PDB entry 8KIE | electron microscopy, 2.50 A resolution | chains a and j of the 4 polymer chains in the assembly

# Chain a
Molecule: 23S rRNA (partial)
Organism: Escherichia coli
Sequence (2904 nucleotides; numbered 122 to 3025; the number before each row is that of its first residue):
   122 GGUUAAGCGA CUAAGCGUAC ACGGUGGAUG CCCUGGCAGU CAGAGGCGAU GAAGGACGUG
   182 CUAAUCUGCG AUAAGCGUCG GUAAGGUGAU AUGAACCGUU AUAACCGGCG AUUUCCGAAU
   242 GGGGAAACCC AGUGUGUUUC GACACACUAU CAUUAACUGA AUCCAUAGGU UAAUGAGGCG
   302 AACCGGGGGA ACUGAAACAU CUAAGUACCC CGAGGAAAAG AAAUCAACCG AGAUUCCCCC
   362 AGUAGCGGCG AGCGAACGGG GAGCAGCCCA GAGCCUGAAU CAGUGUGUGU GUUAGUGGAA
   422 GCGUCUGGAA AGGCGCGCGA UACAGGGUGA CAGCCCCGUA CACAAAAAUG CACAUGCUGU
   482 GAGCUCGAUG AGUAGGGCGG GACACGUGGU AUCCUGUCUG AAUAUGGGGG GACCAUCCUC
   542 CAAGGCUAAA UACUCCUGAC UGACCGAUAG UGAACCAGUA CCGUGAGGGA AAGGCGAAAA
   602 GAACCCCGGC GAGGGGAGUG AAAAAGAACC UGAAACCGUG UACGUACAAG CAGUGGGAGC
   662 ACGCUUAGGC GUGUGACUGC GUACCUUUUG UAUAAUGGGU CAGCGACUUA UAUUCUGUAG
   722 CAAGGUUAAC CGAAUAGGGG AGCCGAAGGG AAACCGAGUC UUAACUGGGC GUUAAGUUGC
   782 AGGGUAUAGA CCCGAAACCC GGUGAUCUAG CCAUGGGCAG GUUGAAGGUU GGGUAACACU
   842 AACUGGAGGA CCGAACCGAC UAAUGUUGAA AAAUUAGCGG AUGACUUGUG GCUGGGGGUG
   902 AAAGGCCAAU CAAACCGGGA GAUAGCUGGU UCUCCCCGAA AGCUAUUUAG GUAGCGCCUC
   962 GUGAAUUCAU CUCCGGGGGU AGAGCACUGU UUCGGCAAGG GGGUCAACCC GACUUACCAA
  1022 CCCGAUGCAA ACUGCGAAUA CCGGAGAAUG UUAUCACGGG AGACACACGG CGGGUGCUAA
  1082 CGUCCGUCGU GAAGAGGGAA ACAACCCAGA CCGCCAGCUA AGGUCCCAAA GUCAUGGUUA
  1142 AGUGGGAAAC GAUGUGGGAA GGCCCAGACA GCCAGGAUGU UGGCUUAGAA GCAGCCAUCA
  1202 UUUAAAGAAA GCGUAAUAGC UCACUGGUCG AGUCGGCCUG CGCGGAAGAU GUAACGGGGC
  1262 UAAACCAUGC ACCGAAGCUG CGGCAGCGAC GCUUAUGCGU UGUUGGGUAG GGGAGCGUUC
  1322 UGUAAGCCUG CGAAGGUGUG CUGUGAGGCA UGCUGGAGGU AUCAGAAGUG CGAAUGCUGA
  1382 CAUAAGUAAC GAUAAAGCGG GUGAAAAGCC CGCUCGCCGG AAGACCAAGG GUUCCUGUCC
  1442 AACGUUAAUC GGGGCAGGGU GAGUCGACCC CUAAGGCGAG GCCGAAAGGC GUAGUCGAUG
  1502 GGAAACAGGU UAAUAUUCCU GUACUUGGUG UUACUGCGAA GGGGGGACGG AGAAGGCUAU
  1562 GUUGGCCGGG CGACGGUUGU CCCGGUUUAA GCGUGUAGGC UGGUUUUCCA GGCAAAUCCG
  1622 GAAAAUCAAG GCUGAGGCGU GAUGACGAGG CACUACGGUG CUGAAGCAAC AAAUGCCCUG
  1682 CUUCCAGGAA AAGCCUCUAA GCAUCAGGUA ACAUCAAAUC GUACCCCAAA CCGACACAGG
  1742 UGGUCAGGUA GAGAAUACCA AGGCGCUUGA GAGAACUCGG GUGAAGGAAC UAGGCAAAAU
  1802 GGUGCCGUAA CUUCGGGAGA AGGCACGCUG AUAUGUAGGU GAGGUCCCUC GCGGAUGGAG
  1862 CUGAAAUCAG UCGAAGAUAC CAGCUGGCUG CAACUGUUUA UUAAAAACAC AGCACUGUGC
  1922 AAACACGAAA GUGGACGUAU ACGGUGUGAC GCCUGCCCGG UGCCGGAAGG UUAAUUGAUG
  1982 GGGUUAGCGC AAGCGAAGCU CUUGAUCGAA GCCCCGGUAA ACGGCGGCCG UAACUAUAAC
  2042 GGUCCUAAGG UAGCGAAAUU CCUUGUCGGG UAAGUUCCGA CCUGCACGAA UGGCGUAAUG
  2102 AUGGCCAGGC UGUCUCCACC CGAGACUCAG UGAAAUUGAA CUCGCUGUGA AGAUGCAGUG
  2162 UACCCGCGGC AAGACGGAAA GACCCCGUGA ACCUUUACUA UAGCUUGACA CUGAACAUUG
  2222 AGCCUUGAUG UGUAGGAUAG GUGGGAGGCU UUGAAGUGUG GACGCCAGUC UGCAUGGAGC
  2282 CGACCUUGAA AUACCACCCU UUAAUGUUUG AUGUUCUAAC GUUGACCCGU AAUCCGGGUU
  2342 GCGGACAGUG UCUGGUGGGU AGUUUGACUG GGGCGGUCUC CUCCUAAAGA GUAACGGAGG
  2402 AGCACGAAGG UUGGCUAAUC CUGGUCGGAC AUCAGGAGGU UAGUGCAAUG GCAUAAGCCA
  2462 GCUUGACUGC GAGCGUGACG GCGCGAGCAG GUGCGAAAGC AGGUCAUAGU GAUCCGGUGG
  2522 UUCUGAAUGG AAGGGCCAUC GCUCAACGGA UAAAAGGUAC UCCGGGGAUA ACAGGCUGAU
  2582 ACCGCCCAAG AGUUCAUAUC GACGGCGGUG UUUGGCACCU CGAUGUCGGC UCAUCACAUC
  2642 CUGGGGCUGA AGUAGGUCCC AAGGGUAUGG CUGUUCGCCA UUUAAAGUGG UACGCGAGCU
  2702 GGGUUUAGAA CGUCGUGAGA CAGUUCGGUC CCUAUCUGCC GUGGGCGCUG GAGAACUGAG
  2762 GGGGGCUGCU CCUAGUACGA GAGGACCGGA GUGGACGCAU CACUGGUGUU CGGGUUGUCA
  2822 UGCCAAUGGC ACUGCCCGGU AGCUAAAUGC GGAAGAGAUA AGUGCUGAAA GCAUCUAAGC
  2882 ACGAAACUUG CCCCGAGAUG AGUUCUCCCU GACCCUUUAA GGGUCCUGAA GGAACGUUGA
  2942 AGACGACGAC GUUGAUAGGC CGGGUGUGUA AGCGCAGCGA UGCGUUGAGC UAACCGGUAC
  3002 UAAUGAACCG UGAGGCUUAA CCUU
Unresolved in the structure: 122-729, 736-859, 867-874, 883-1417, 1423-1555, 1567-1591, 1600-1633, 1642-1668, 1675-1749, 1761-1778, 1895-1949, 1954-2069, 2078-2094, 2122-2664, 2690-2695, 2706-2726, 2732-2766, 2774-2792, 2822-2827, 2852-2962, 2999-3025
Modified residues: 1MG (1N-methylguanosine-5'-monophosphate) at position 866; OMU (o2'-methyluridine 5'-monophosphate) at position 2673; PSU (pseudouridine-5'-monophosphate) at position 2701
Bound ions: Mg2+ site 1: A730, C731, A882; Mg2+ site 2 near C861 (its only coordinating residue here); Mg2+ site 3 near G881 (its only coordinating residue here); Mg2+ site 4: C1419, C1760; Mg2+ site 5: A1560, U1561; Mg2+ site 6 near U1757 (its only coordinating residue here); Mg2+ site 7 near C1760 (its only coordinating residue here); Mg2+ site 8 near U1783 (its only coordinating residue here); Mg2+ site 9 near A1785 (its only coordinating residue here); Mg2+ site 10: A1785, A1786; Mg2+ site 11: A1790, C1791, U1792, G2671; Mg2+ site 12: C1791, U1792; 9 more Mg2+ sites not listed

# Chain j
Molecule: 50S ribosomal protein L14
Organism: Escherichia coli
UniProtKB: P0ADY3 (RL14_ECOLI); residue numbers follow UniProt; this construct covers 1-123
Amino-acid sequence (123 residues; row label = number of the first residue in the row):
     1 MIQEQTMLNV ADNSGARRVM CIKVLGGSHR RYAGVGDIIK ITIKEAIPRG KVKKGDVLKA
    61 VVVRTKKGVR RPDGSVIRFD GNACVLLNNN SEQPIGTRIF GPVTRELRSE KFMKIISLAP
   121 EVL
Curated features (UniProtKB/Swiss-Prot):
  - mutagenesis: Thr97 (T97A: Reduced RsfS binding), Arg98 (R98A: Reduced RsfS binding), Lys114 (K114A: Reduced RsfS binding), Ser117 (S117A: No change in RsfS binding)

# How chain a and chain j interact
Pairs across the interface - 63 pairs, chain a then chain j:
  A1785(a) with Met1(j), base contact; Lys67(j), sugar contact
  A1786(a) with Met1(j), hydrogen bond to the sugar; Gln3(j), base contact; Lys66(j), salt bridge to the phosphate; Lys67(j), sugar contact
  G1787(a) with Gln3(j), sugar contact; Thr6(j), hydrogen bond to the sugar; Met7(j), phosphate contact; Lys66(j), phosphate contact; Asn82(j), hydrogen bond to the phosphate
  G1788(a) with Gln5(j), sugar contact; Thr6(j), phosphate contact; Met7(j), hydrogen bond to the phosphate
  A1789(a) with Gln5(j), phosphate contact
  A1790(a) with Glu4(j), base contact; Gln5(j), sugar contact
  U2072(a) with Lys44(j), phosphate contact; Lys54(j), salt bridge to the phosphate
  A2073(a) with Gln5(j), base contact; Ile22(j), base contact; Thr42(j), hydrogen bond to the phosphate; Lys44(j), salt bridge to the phosphate; Gly55(j), sugar contact; Val57(j), sugar contact
  U2116(a) with Gln3(j), hydrogen bond to the base
  C2117(a) with Met1(j), base contact; Arg31(j), salt bridge to the phosphate; Tyr32(j), hydrogen bond to the base
  A2668(a) with His29(j), hydrogen bond to the phosphate
  U2669(a) with Glu4(j), hydrogen bond to the sugar; Lys23(j), hydrogen bond to the base
  U2682(a) with Lys23(j), hydrogen bond to the base; Lys40(j), phosphate contact
  U2683(a) with Lys23(j), sugar contact; Leu25(j), phosphate contact; Lys40(j), salt bridge to the phosphate; Lys59(j), salt bridge to the phosphate
  U2684(a) with Gly26(j), hydrogen bond to the phosphate; Gly27(j), sugar contact; Ser28(j), sugar contact
  A2686(a) with Ser28(j), base contact
  A2687(a) with Ser28(j), hydrogen bond to the base
  G2795(a) with Gly26(j), sugar contact; Gly27(j), sugar contact; Ser28(j), hydrogen bond to the sugar; Arg30(j), phosphate contact
  A2796(a) with Ser28(j), sugar contact; His29(j), sugar contact; Arg30(j), phosphate contact; Arg31(j), hydrogen bond to the phosphate
  C2797(a) with Arg31(j), salt bridge to the phosphate
  C2804(a) with Arg70(j), hydrogen bond to the base; Gly74(j), hydrogen bond to the sugar
  U2805(a) with Arg70(j), hydrogen bond to the sugar; Gly74(j), sugar contact; Val76(j), phosphate contact; Arg78(j), phosphate contact
  G2806(a) with Arg78(j), salt bridge to the phosphate
  A2847(a) with Met1(j), sugar contact; Lys67(j), base contact
  A2848(a) with Arg70(j), hydrogen bond to the phosphate
  U2849(a) with Arg70(j), salt bridge to the phosphate
Interface residues without a listed pair, chain a (27 interface residues in all): U2667
Interface residues without a listed pair, chain j (32 interface residues in all): Met20, Val24

# Overview
The interface between chain a and chain j involves 27 residues on one side and 32 on the other, with 19
hydrogen bonds and 9 salt bridges. Polar contacts include U2116(a)-Gln3(j), C2117(a)-Tyr32(j) and
U2669(a)-Lys23(j). Curated annotation (UniProt) lists 4 mutagenesis sites on chain j.
Here chain a is 23S rRNA (partial) and chain j is 50S ribosomal protein L14, both from Escherichia coli. Entry
8KIE (Structure of YchF with 50S ribosomal subunit (local map)) was determined by electron microscopy.
